PDB entry 4KHQ | X-ray diffraction, 2.19 A resolution | chains A and T of the 3 polymer chains in the assembly

== Chain A ==
Name: DNA polymerase
From: Enterobacteria phage RB69
Notes: EC 2.7.7.7
Reference sequence: Q38087 (DPOL_BPR69); residues 1-903 here = UniProt positions 1-903
Amino-acid sequence (903 residues; row label = number of the first residue in the row):
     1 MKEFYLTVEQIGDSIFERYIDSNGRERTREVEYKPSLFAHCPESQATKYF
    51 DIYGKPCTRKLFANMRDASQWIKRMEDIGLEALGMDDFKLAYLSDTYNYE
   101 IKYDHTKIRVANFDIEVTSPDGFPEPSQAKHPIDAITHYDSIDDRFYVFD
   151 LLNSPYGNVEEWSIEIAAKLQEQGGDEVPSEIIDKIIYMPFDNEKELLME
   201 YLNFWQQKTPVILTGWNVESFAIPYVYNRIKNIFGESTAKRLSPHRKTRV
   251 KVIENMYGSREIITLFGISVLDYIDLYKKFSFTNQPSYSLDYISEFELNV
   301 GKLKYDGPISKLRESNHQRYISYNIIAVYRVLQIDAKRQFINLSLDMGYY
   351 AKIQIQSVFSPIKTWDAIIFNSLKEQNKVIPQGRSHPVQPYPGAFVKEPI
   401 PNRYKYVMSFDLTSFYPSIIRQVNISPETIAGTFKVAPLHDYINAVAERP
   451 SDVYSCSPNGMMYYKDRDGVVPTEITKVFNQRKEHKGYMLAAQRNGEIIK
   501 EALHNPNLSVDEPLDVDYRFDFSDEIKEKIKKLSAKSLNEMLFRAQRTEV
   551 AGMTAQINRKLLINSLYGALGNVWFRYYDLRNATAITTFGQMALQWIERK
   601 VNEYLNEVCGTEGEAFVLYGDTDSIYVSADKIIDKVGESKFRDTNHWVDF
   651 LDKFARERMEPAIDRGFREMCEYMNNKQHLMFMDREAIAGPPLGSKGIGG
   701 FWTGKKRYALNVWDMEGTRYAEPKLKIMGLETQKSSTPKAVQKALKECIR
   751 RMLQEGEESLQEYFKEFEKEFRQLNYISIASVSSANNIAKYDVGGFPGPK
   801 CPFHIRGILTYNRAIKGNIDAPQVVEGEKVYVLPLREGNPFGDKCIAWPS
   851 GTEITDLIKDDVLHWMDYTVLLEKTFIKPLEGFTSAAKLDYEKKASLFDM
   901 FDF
Unresolved in the structure: 256-258, 903
Construct notes: engineered mutation Ala-222 (Asp in Q38087), Ala-327 (Asp in Q38087), Phe-415 (Leu in Q38087)
Ion coordination: Na+ site 1: Asp-114, Ile-115, Glu-116; Na+ site 2: Glu-172, Glu-177; Ca2+ site 1: Asp-192, Glu-196; Na+ site 3 near Asn-232 (its only coordinating residue here); Ca2+ site 2: Asp-411, Leu-412, Asp-623 (together with DUP); Ca2+ site 3: Asn-505, Asn-507, Lys-531; Na+ site 4: Asp-623 (together with DUP) (shared with 1 residue of chain P); Na+ site 5: Glu-660, Asp-684; Na+ site 6: Glu-686, Glu-716; Na+ site 7 near Glu-716 (its only coordinating residue here)
Ligand contacts: DUP (2'-deoxyuridine 5'-alpha,beta-imido-triphosphate): Asp-411, Leu-412, Thr-413, Ser-414, Phe-415, Tyr-416, Pro-417, Arg-482, Lys-486, Lys-560, Asn-564, Tyr-567, Thr-622, Asp-623
Swiss-Prot annotation at these positions:
  - region: Thr-248 to Thr-264 (Beta hairpin), Lys-705 to Tyr-708 (Binding of DNA in B-conformation), Leu-897 to Phe-903 (Interaction with the polymerase clamp)
  - binding site (Mg(2+)): Asp-114, Glu-116, Asp-411, Leu-412, Asp-623
  - binding site (substrate): Ser-414, Tyr-416, Arg-482, Lys-560
  - site: Asp-621 (Optimization of metal coordination by the polymerase active site), Lys-706 (Optimization of metal coordination by the polymerase active site), Asp-714 (Essential for viral replication)
  - mutagenesis: Leu-561 (L561A: No effect on the ability to recognize damaged DNA. Increase in probability of nucleotide incorporation), Ser-565 (S565G: Increased incorporation efficiency of correct dNMPs; when associated with A-567), Tyr-567 (Y567A: Inserts both dCMP and dAMP opposite 8-oxoG rapidly and with equal efficiency. 100-fold increase of dAMP and dGMP when situated opposite guanidinohydantoin ...), Asp-621 (D621A: Drastic decrease in the efficiency of incorporation of dGMP), Lys-706 (K706A: Almost complete loss of polymerase activity), Asp-714 (D714A: Complete loss of viral replication)
Reported in the primary citation:
  - contacts within the chain: Tyr-391/Tyr-567 (hydrogen bond)
  - mutagenesis - L415F (14-fold): increased catalytic activity on two consecutive ribonucleotides
  - binding site for DUP: Tyr-416 (citing earlier work)
  - binding site for the 18-nt DNA strand (chain T): Tyr-391, Tyr-567 (citing earlier work)

== Chain T ==
Molecule: 18-nt DNA strand
Sequence (18 nucleotides; row label = number of the first residue in the row):
     1 ACAGGTAAGCAGTCCGCG

== Interface between chain A and chain T ==
Residue-residue contacts - 43 pairs, chain A then chain T:
  Ser-360(A) with DC2(T), sugar contact; DA3(T), hydrogen bond to the phosphate
  Pro-361(A) with DA3(T), phosphate contact
  Ile-362(A) with DC2(T), phosphate contact; DA3(T), hydrogen bond to the phosphate
  Tyr-391(A) with DG4(T), sugar contact; DG5(T), sugar contact
  Pro-392(A) with DG5(T), phosphate contact; DT6(T), phosphate contact
  Gly-393(A) with DG5(T), hydrogen bond to the phosphate; DT6(T), hydrogen bond to the phosphate
  Ala-394(A) with DT6(T), sugar contact
  Val-396(A) with DT6(T), phosphate contact; DA7(T), phosphate contact
  Leu-561(A) with DA3(T), base contact
  Asn-564(A) with DA3(T), base contact
  Ser-565(A) with DA3(T), hydrogen bond to the base
  Tyr-567(A) with DG4(T), sugar contact
  Gly-568(A) with DA3(T), sugar contact; DG4(T), sugar contact
  Ala-569(A) with DA3(T), sugar contact
  Gly-571(A) with DG4(T), sugar contact
  Asn-572(A) with DC2(T), hydrogen bond to the phosphate; DA3(T), hydrogen bond to the phosphate; DG4(T), hydrogen bond to the phosphate
  Trp-574(A) with DA1(T), hydrogen bond to the phosphate; DC2(T), sugar contact
  Lys-705(A) with DA7(T), salt bridge to the phosphate; DA8(T), sugar contact
  Lys-706(A) with DG5(T), base contact; DT6(T), base contact; DA7(T), sugar contact
  Arg-707(A) with DA8(T), phosphate contact; DG9(T), salt bridge to the phosphate
  Glu-731(A) with DG9(T), sugar contact
  Pro-799(A) with DT13(T), phosphate contact
  Lys-800(A) with DG12(T), hydrogen bond to the base; DT13(T), hydrogen bond to the phosphate
  Cys-801(A) with DG12(T), sugar contact
  Phe-803(A) with DA11(T), sugar contact
  Lys-844(A) with DG12(T), salt bridge to the phosphate
  Lys-874(A) with DA11(T), salt bridge to the phosphate
  Lys-878(A) with DC10(T), phosphate contact
Also at the interface, not in a pair above, chain A (34 interface residues in all): Lys-363, Pro-390, Glu-398, Lys-734, Gly-798, Arg-806

== In short ==
The interface between chain A and chain T involves 34 residues on one side and 13 on the other; the contacts
include 11 hydrogen bonds and 4 salt bridges. Polar contacts include Ser-565(A)/DA3(T), Lys-800(A)/DG12(T) and
Ser-360(A)/DA3(T). From the paper: a binding site for the 18-nt DNA strand (chain T) at Tyr-391(A) and
Tyr-567(A); L415F of chain A increases catalytic activity on two consecutive ribonucleotides.
Here chain A is DNA polymerase (Enterobacteria phage RB69) and chain T is an 18-nt DNA strand. Entry 4KHQ
(Ternary complex of RB69 mutant L415F wit DUMPNPP) was determined by X-ray diffraction, deposited together
with 4KHS, 4KHU, 4KHW, 4KHY, 4KI4 and 4KI6.
